PDB entry 3WYM | X-ray diffraction, 2.00 A resolution | chains A and B

== Chain A (and B) ==
Name: cAMP and cAMP-inhibited cGMP 3', 5'-cyclic phosphodiesterase 10A
Organism: Homo sapiens
Notes: EC 3.1.4.17, 3.1.4.35; fragment: Catalytic domain; chain B of this document is another copy of the same molecule, construct and numbering; everything in this record applies to it too
UniProtKB: Q9Y233 (PDE10_HUMAN); residue numbers follow UniProt; this construct covers 442-779
Amino-acid sequence (338 residues; numbered 442 to 779; the number before each row is that of its first residue):
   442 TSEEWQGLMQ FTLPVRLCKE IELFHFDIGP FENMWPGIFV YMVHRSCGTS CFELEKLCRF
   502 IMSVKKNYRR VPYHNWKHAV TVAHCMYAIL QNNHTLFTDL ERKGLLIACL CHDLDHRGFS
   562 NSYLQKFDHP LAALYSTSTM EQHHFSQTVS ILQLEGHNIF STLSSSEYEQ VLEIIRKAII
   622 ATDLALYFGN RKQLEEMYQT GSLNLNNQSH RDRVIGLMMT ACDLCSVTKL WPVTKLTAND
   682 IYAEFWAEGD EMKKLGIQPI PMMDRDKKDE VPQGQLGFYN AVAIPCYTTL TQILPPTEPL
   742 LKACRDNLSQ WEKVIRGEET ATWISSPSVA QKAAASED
Unresolved in the structure: 442-444, 760-779

== Interface between chain A and chain B ==
Contacting residue pairs - 20 pairs, chain A then chain B:
  Gln640(A) with Arg511(B)
  Gln714(A) with Trp672(B); Pro673(B)
  Leu717(A) with Leu671(B), hydrophobic; Pro673(B), hydrophobic
  Gly718(A) with Pro673(B)
  Asn721(A) with Pro471(B); Val674(B); Leu677(B)
  Arg746(A) with Arg457(B), hydrogen bond (backbone-side chain); Pro471(B), hydrogen bond (side chain-backbone); Phe472(B); Asn474(B), hydrogen bond; Met475(B)
  Asp747(A) with Arg457(B), salt bridge
  Leu749(A) with Pro471(B), hydrophobic
  Ser750(A) with Arg457(B), hydrogen bond
  Glu753(A) with Leu671(B)
  Arg757(A) with His466(B), hydrogen bond; Leu671(B)
Interface residues without a listed pair, chain A (19 interface residues in all): Glu636, Glu637, Lys708, Glu711, Ala722, Ile725, Lys754, Ile756
Interface residues without a listed pair, chain B (18 interface residues in all): Glu461, Asp468, Glu473, Gln751, Lys754, Glu759

== In short ==
The interface between chain A and chain B involves 19 residues on one side and 18 on the other, with 5
hydrogen bonds and 1 salt bridge. Polar pairs include Asp747(A)-Arg457(B), Arg746(A)-Arg457(B) and
Arg746(A)-Pro471(B).
Chain A and chain B are both cAMP and cAMP-inhibited cGMP 3', 5'-cyclic phosphodiesterase 10A (Homo sapiens);
the structure, Crystal structure of the catalytic domain of PDE10A complexed with
1-(2-fluoro-4-(1H-pyrazol-1-yl)phenyl)-5-methoxy-3-(1-phenyl-1H-pyrazol-5-yl)pyridazin-4(1H)-one, was
determined by X-ray diffraction (same publication as 3WYK and 3WYL).
